3MB5 - chain A; structure by X-ray diffraction, 1.60 A resolution.

[Chain A]
Name: SAM-dependent methyltransferase
Organism: Pyrococcus abyssi
Notes: EC 2.1.1.36
UniProtKB: Q9V1J7 (Q9V1J7_PYRAB); numbering as in UniProt (aligned over 1-253)
Sequence (255 residues; each row starts with the number of its first residue):
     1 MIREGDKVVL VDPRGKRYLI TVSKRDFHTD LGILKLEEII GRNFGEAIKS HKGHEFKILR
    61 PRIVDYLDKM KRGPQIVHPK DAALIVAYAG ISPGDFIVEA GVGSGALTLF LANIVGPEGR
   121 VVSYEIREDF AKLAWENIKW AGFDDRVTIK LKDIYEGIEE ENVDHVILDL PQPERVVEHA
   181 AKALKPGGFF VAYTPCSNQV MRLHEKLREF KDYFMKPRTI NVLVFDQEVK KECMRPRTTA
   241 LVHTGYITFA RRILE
Differences from the reference sequence: expression tag (254-255)
UniProt features mapped onto this chain:
  - binding site (S-adenosyl-L-methionine): Ser104 to Leu107, Glu125, Asp153, Asp169
  - mutagenesis: His78 (H78Y: Decreases efficiency of the dimethylation reaction), Cys196 (C196S: Decreases stability of TrmI at extreme temperatures; when associated with S-233), Cys233 (C233S: Decreases stability of TrmI at extreme temperatures; when associated with S-196)
Disulfides: Cys196-Cys233
Small-molecule neighbours: S-adenosylmethionine (SAM): Pro74, Gln75, Ile76, Val77, Glu99, Ala100, Gly101, Val102, Gly103, Ser104, Gly105, Ala106, Leu107, Tyr124, Glu125, Ile126, Arg127, Phe130, Lys152, Asp153, Ile154, Tyr155, Asp169, Leu170, Pro171
From the paper describing this entry:
  - binding site for S-adenosylmethionine: Glu125, Ile126, Asp153, Ile154, Leu170
  - mutagenesis - C196S/C233S (Tm change 16.5 degC): decreased stability
  - mutagenesis - H78Y: decreased catalytic activity on PabtRNAAsp

[In short]
Chain A binds S-adenosylmethionine. UniProt lists 7 S-adenosyl-L-methionine-binding residues and 3 mutagenesis
sites. The paper reports a binding site for S-adenosylmethionine at Glu125, Ile126 and Asp153 among others;
C196S/C233S reduce stability.
Chain A is SAM-dependent methyltransferase (Pyrococcus abyssi); the structure, Crystal structure of P. abyssi
tRNA m1A58 methyltransferase in complex with S-adenosyl-L-methionine, was determined by X-ray diffraction
together with 3LGA and 3LHD from the same study.
